Entry 6WB4 (X-ray diffraction, 2.59 A resolution); this record covers chains A and B.

# Chain A (and B)
Name: Acarbose Kinase Mak1
Source organism: uncultured bacterium
Notes: chain B of this document is another copy of the same molecule, construct and numbering; everything in this record applies to it too
Amino-acid sequence (319 residues; numbered -19 to 299; the number before each row is that of its first residue; numbers below 1 keep their minus sign (Mse-19 is residue -19)):
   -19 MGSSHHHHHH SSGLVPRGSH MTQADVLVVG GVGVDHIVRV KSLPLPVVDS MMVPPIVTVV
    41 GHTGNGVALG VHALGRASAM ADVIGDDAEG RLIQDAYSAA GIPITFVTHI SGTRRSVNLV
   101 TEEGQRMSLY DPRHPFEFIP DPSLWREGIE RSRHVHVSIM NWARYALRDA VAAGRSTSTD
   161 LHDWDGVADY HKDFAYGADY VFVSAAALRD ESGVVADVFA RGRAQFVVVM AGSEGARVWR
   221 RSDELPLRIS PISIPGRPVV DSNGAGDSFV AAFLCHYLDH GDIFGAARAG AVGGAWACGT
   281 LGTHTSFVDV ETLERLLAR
Unresolved in the structure: -19 to 1 (chain B: -19 to -7)
Modified / non-standard residues: Mse-19, Mse1, Mse31, Mse32, Mse60, Mse107, Mse140, Mse210 (selenomethionine)
Metal / ion sites: Ca2+ near Thr43 (its only coordinating residue here)
Residues lining bound ligands: ATP (adenosine-5'-triphosphate): Asp160, His162, Ser184, Mse210, Ala211, Gly212, Ser213, Gly215, Ala216, Pro231, Val239, Ser242, Ala245, Gly246, Asp247, Phe249, Ala271, Gly274, Ala275, Cys278

# Chain A / chain B interface
Pairs across the interface - 46 pairs, chain A then chain B:
  His16(A) with His16(B)
  Pro26(A) with Mse107(B)
  Val28(A) with Mse107(B), hydrophobic
  Asp29(A) with Arg106(B); Mse107(B); Ser108(B), hydrogen bond (backbone-backbone)
  Ser30(A) with Ser108(B)
  Mse31(A) with Mse107(B); Ser108(B), hydrogen bond (backbone-backbone); Leu109(B); Tyr110(B), hydrogen bond (backbone-backbone)
  Mse32(A) with Tyr110(B); Pro112(B), hydrophobic
  Val33(A) with Tyr110(B), hydrogen bond (backbone-backbone); Asp111(B)
  Pro34(A) with Asp111(B)
  Pro35(A) with Asp111(B); Arg113(B)
  Ile36(A) with Leu109(B); Asp111(B), hydrogen bond (backbone-side chain); Arg113(B), hydrogen bond (backbone-side chain)
  Ala68(A) with Ala68(B), hydrophobic
  Arg95(A) with Ile36(B)
  Val97(A) with Val18(B), hydrophobic
  Leu99(A) with Leu25(B), hydrophobic; Leu109(B), hydrophobic
  Arg106(A) with Asp29(B)
  Mse107(A) with Leu25(B), hydrophobic; Pro26(B); Val28(B); Asp29(B)
  Ser108(A) with Asp29(B), hydrogen bond (backbone-backbone); Ser30(B); Mse31(B), hydrogen bond (backbone-backbone)
  Leu109(A) with Val18(B), hydrophobic; Mse31(B)
  Tyr110(A) with Mse31(B), hydrogen bond (backbone-backbone); Mse32(B); Val33(B), hydrogen bond (backbone-backbone)
  Asp111(A) with Val33(B); Pro34(B); Pro35(B); Ile36(B), hydrogen bond (side chain-backbone)
  Pro112(A) with Val33(B)
  Arg113(A) with Pro35(B); Ile36(B), hydrogen bond (side chain-backbone)
Other interface residues (no listed pair), chain A (26 interface residues in all): Val18, Leu25, Asn243
Other interface residues (no listed pair), chain B (29 interface residues in all): Val20, Val37, Thr38, Arg95, Ser96, Val97, Leu99

# Summary
26 residues of chain A face 29 of chain B across their interface, with 12 hydrogen bonds. Polar pairs include
Ile36(A)-Asp111(B), Ile36(A)-Arg113(B) and Asp29(A)-Ser108(B). Chain A binds ATP.
Both chains are Acarbose Kinase Mak1 (uncultured bacterium). Entry 6WB4 (Microbiome-derived Acarbose Kinase
Mak1 Labeled with selenomethionine) was determined by X-ray diffraction, deposited together with 6WB5.
